2OCG - chain A; structure by X-ray diffraction, 1.75 A resolution.

Chain A:
Name: Valacyclovir hydrolase
Source organism: Homo sapiens
Notes: EC 3.1.-.-
Reference sequence: Q86WA6 (BPHL_HUMAN); residues 21-274 here correspond to UniProt positions 38-291 (UniProt number = residue number + 17)
Sequence (254 residues; each row starts with the number of its first residue):
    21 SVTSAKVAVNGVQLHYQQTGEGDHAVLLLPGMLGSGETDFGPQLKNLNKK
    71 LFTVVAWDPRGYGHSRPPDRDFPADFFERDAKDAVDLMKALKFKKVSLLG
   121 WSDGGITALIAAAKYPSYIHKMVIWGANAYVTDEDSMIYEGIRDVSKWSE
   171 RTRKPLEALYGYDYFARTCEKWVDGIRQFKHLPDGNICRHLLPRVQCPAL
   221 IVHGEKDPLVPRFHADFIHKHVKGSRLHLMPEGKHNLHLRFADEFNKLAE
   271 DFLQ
Bound ions: Mn2+: E57, D78; Mg2+ near D204 (its only coordinating residue here)
UniProt features mapped onto this chain:
  - active site: S122 (Nucleophile), D227 (Charge relay system), H255 (Charge relay system)
  - binding site (Mg(2+)): D204
  - site: D123 (Binding of alpha-amino group of substrate)
  - modified residue: K69 (N6-acetyllysine), K102 (N6-acetyllysine), K109 (N6-acetyllysine), K167 (N6-succinyllysine), K174 (N6-acetyllysine), K200 (N6-acetyllysine), K226 (N6-acetyllysine), K243 (N6-acetyllysine), K254 (N6-acetyllysine)
From the paper describing this entry:
  - catalytic residues: M52, S122, D123, D227, H255
  - Mg2+ coordination: D204
  - Mn2+ coordination: H35, E57, D78, H84
  - contacts within the chain: D227-L229 (backbone contact), D227-V230 (backbone contact), D227-H255 (hydrogen bond)
  - mutagenesis - S122C, D227N, H255A: abolished catalytic activity
  - mutagenesis - D106N, D123A: abolished catalytic activity on alpha-amino acid benzyl esters
  - mutagenesis - D106N: increased catalytic activity on alpha-hydroxyl acid esters
  - specificity-determining residues: D123

Summary:
The Mn2+ site is built by E57 and D78. From UniProt: 3 active-site residues and Mg2+-binding residue D204. The
paper reports catalytic residues M52, S122 and D123 among others; S122C, D227N and H255A abolish catalytic
activity; 5 substitutions were tested in all.
Chain A is Valacyclovir hydrolase (Homo sapiens); the structure, Crystal structure of human valacyclovir
hydrolase, was determined by X-ray diffraction, deposited together with 2OCI, 2OCK and 2OCL.
